Entry 7NAU (electron microscopy, 3.78 A resolution); this record covers chains A and T of the 21 polymer chains in the assembly.

# Chain A
Molecule: 16S rRNA
Organism: Escherichia coli (strain K12)
Sequence (1542 nucleotides; row label = number of the first residue in the row):
     1 AAAUUGAAGAGUUUGAUCAUGGCUCAGAUUGAACGCUGGCGGCAGGCCUA
    51 ACACAUGCAAGUCGAACGGUAACAGGAAGAAGCUUGCUUCUUUGCUGACG
   101 AGUGGCGGACGGGUGAGUAAUGUCUGGGAAACUGCCUGAUGGAGGGGGAU
   151 AACUACUGGAAACGGUAGCUAAUACCGCAUAACGUCGCAAGACCAAAGAG
   201 GGGGACCUUCGGGCCUCUUGCCAUCGGAUGUGCCCAGAUGGGAUUAGCUA
   251 GUAGGUGGGGUAACGGCUCACCUAGGCGACGAUCCCUAGCUGGUCUGAGA
   301 GGAUGACCAGCCACACUGGAACUGAGACACGGUCCAGACUCCUACGGGAG
   351 GCAGCAGUGGGGAAUAUUGCACAAUGGGCGCAAGCCUGAUGCAGCCAUGC
   401 CGCGUGUAUGAAGAAGGCCUUCGGGUUGUAAAGUACUUUCAGCGGGGAGG
   451 AAGGGAGUAAAGUUAAUACCUUUGCUCAUUGACGUUACCCGCAGAAGAAG
   501 CACCGGCUAACUCCGUGCCAGCAGCCXCGGUAAUACGGAGGGUGCAAGCG
   551 UUAAUCGGAAUUACUGGGCGUAAAGCGCACGCAGGCGGUUUGUUAAGUCA
   601 GAUGUGAAAUCCCCGGGCUCAACCUGGGAACUGCAUCUGAUACUGGCAAG
   651 CUUGAGUCUCGUAGAGGGGGGUAGAAUUCCAGGUGUAGCGGUGAAAUGCG
   701 UAGAGAUCUGGAGGAAUACCGGUGGCGAAGGCGGCCCCCUGGACGAAGAC
   751 UGACGCUCAGGUGCGAAAGCGUGGGGAGCAAACAGGAUUAGAUACCCUGG
   801 UAGUCCACGCCGUAAACGAUGUCGACUUGGAGGUUGUGCCCUUGAGGCGU
   851 GGCUUCCGGAGCUAACGCGUUAAGUCGACCGCCUGGGGAGUACGGCCGCA
   901 AGGUUAAAACUCAAAUGAAUUGACGGGGGCCCGCACAAGCGGUGGAGCAU
   951 GUGGUUUAAUUCGAUGXAACGCGAAGAACCUUACCUGGUCUUGACAUCCA
  1001 CGGAAGUUUUCAGAGAUGAGAAUGUGCCUUCGGGAACCGUGAGACAGGUG
  1051 CUGCAUGGCUGUCGUCAGCUCGUGUUGUGAAAUGUUGGGUUAAGUCCCGC
  1101 AACGAGCGCAACCCUUAUCCUUUGUUGCCAGCGGUCCGGCCGGGAACUCA
  1151 AAGGAGACUGCCAGUGAUAAACUGGAGGAAGGUGGGGAUGACGUCAAGUC
  1201 AUCAUGGCCCUUACGACCAGGGCUACACACGUGCUACAAUGGCGCAUACA
  1251 AAGAGAAGCGACCUCGCGAGAGCAAGCGGACCUCAUAAAGUGCGUCGUAG
  1301 UCCGGAUUGGAGUCUGCAACUCGACUCCAUGAAGUCGGAAUCGCUAGUAA
  1351 UCGUGGAUCAGAAUGCCACGGUGAAUACGUUCCCGGGCCUUGUACACACC
  1401 GCCCGUXACACCAUGGGAGUGGGUUGCAAAAGAAGUAGGUAGCUUAACCU
  1451 UCGGGAGGGCGCUUACCACUUUGUGAUUCAUGACUGGGGUGAAGUCGUAA
  1501 CAAGGUAACCGUAGGGGAACCUGCGGUUGGAUCACCUCCUUA
Not modelled in the structure: 1401-1408, 1492-1501, 1541-1542
Modified residues: PSU (pseudouridine-5'-monophosphate) at position 516, G7M (N7-methyl-guanosine-5'-monophosphate) at position 527, 2MG (2N-methylguanosine-5'-monophosphate) at position 966, 5MC (5-methylcytidine-5'-monophosphate) at position 967, 2MG (2N-methylguanosine-5'-monophosphate) at position 1207, 4OC (4n,o2'-methylcytidine-5'-monophosphate) at position 1402, 5MC (5-methylcytidine-5'-monophosphate) at position 1407, UR3 (3-methyluridine-5'-monophoshate) at position 1498, 2MG (2N-methylguanosine-5'-monophosphate) at position 1516, MA6 (6N-dimethyladenosine-5'-monophoshate) at position 1518, MA6 (6N-dimethyladenosine-5'-monophoshate) at position 1519
Metal / ion sites: Mg2+ site 1 near G21 (its only coordinating residue here); Mg2+ site 2 near G41 (its only coordinating residue here); Mg2+ site 3: C48, G115; Mg2+ site 4 near A53 (its only coordinating residue here); Mg2+ site 5 near U56 (its only coordinating residue here); Mg2+ site 6: A59, U387; Mg2+ site 7: A109, G331; Mg2+ site 8 near G111 (its only coordinating residue here); Mg2+ site 9 near G113 (its only coordinating residue here); Mg2+ site 10: A116, G117, G289; Mg2+ site 11: G145, A197; Mg2+ site 12: A174, C175; 27 more Mg2+ sites not listed
What the authors report for this chain:
  - conformationally variable residues (order/disorder transition): A1492 to A1493

# Chain T
Protein: 30S ribosomal protein S20
Organism: Escherichia coli (strain K12)
UniProtKB: P0A7U7 (RS20_ECOLI); residue numbers follow UniProt; this construct covers 1-87
Chain sequence (87 residues; row label = number of the first residue in the row):
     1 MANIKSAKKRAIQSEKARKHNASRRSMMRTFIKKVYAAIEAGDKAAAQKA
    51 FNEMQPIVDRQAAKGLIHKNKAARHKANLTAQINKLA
Not modelled in the structure: 1

# Chain A / chain T interface
Residue-residue contacts (80):
  A60(A) with Ile4(T), phosphate contact
  G61(A) with Ile4(T), phosphate contact; Ser6(T), base contact
  A101(A) with Lys5(T), salt bridge to the phosphate
  G102(A) with Lys5(T), salt bridge to the phosphate
  U103(A) with Lys9(T), salt bridge to the phosphate
  G104(A) with Gln13(T), hydrogen bond to the phosphate; Lys16(T), phosphate contact
  G105(A) with Gln13(T), phosphate contact
  C106(A) with Arg10(T), base contact
  G107(A) with Ser6(T), base contact; Arg10(T), hydrogen bond to the base
  G108(A) with Arg10(T), base contact
  A131(A) with Asn70(T), phosphate contact
  C132(A) with His68(T), hydrogen bond to the phosphate; Asn70(T), phosphate contact
  C175(A) with His20(T), hydrogen bond to the phosphate
  C176(A) with His20(T), salt bridge to the phosphate; Lys64(T), salt bridge to the phosphate
  G177(A) with Arg60(T), salt bridge to the phosphate
  C178(A) with Arg60(T), salt bridge to the phosphate
  G184(A) with Lys69(T), sugar contact
  U185(A) with Ala73(T), sugar contact; Lys76(T), hydrogen bond to the sugar
  C186(A) with Ala73(T), phosphate contact; Lys76(T), hydrogen bond to the sugar; Ala77(T), phosphate contact; Thr80(T), sugar contact
  G187(A) with Ala77(T), phosphate contact; Thr80(T), sugar contact
  A192(A) with Gln55(T), hydrogen bond to the base
  C193(A) with Gln55(T), hydrogen bond to the sugar; Pro56(T), phosphate contact; Asp59(T), hydrogen bond to the sugar
  C194(A) with Pro56(T), sugar contact; Asp59(T), sugar contact; Arg60(T), phosphate contact; Ala63(T), sugar contact
  A195(A) with Arg60(T), salt bridge to the phosphate
  U224(A) with Lys69(T), salt bridge to the phosphate
  G258(A) with Gln82(T), hydrogen bond to the phosphate
  G259(A) with Tyr36(T), hydrogen bond to the phosphate; Asn78(T), hydrogen bond to the phosphate; Gln82(T), hydrogen bond to the phosphate
  G260(A) with His75(T), phosphate contact
  U261(A) with Lys71(T), salt bridge to the phosphate; Arg74(T), salt bridge to the phosphate
  A262(A) with His68(T), sugar contact; Asn70(T), hydrogen bond to the sugar; Arg74(T), salt bridge to the phosphate
  A263(A) with Asn70(T), phosphate contact; Arg74(T), salt bridge to the phosphate
  C322(A) with Arg18(T), sugar contact
  U323(A) with Ala17(T), phosphate contact; Arg18(T), sugar contact; Asn21(T), hydrogen bond to the phosphate; Arg25(T), salt bridge to the phosphate
  G324(A) with Asn21(T), phosphate contact
  G331(A) with Asn3(T), hydrogen bond to the sugar
  G332(A) with Ala2(T), hydrogen bond to the phosphate; Asn3(T), hydrogen bond to the phosphate; Ile4(T), hydrogen bond to the phosphate; Ala7(T), phosphate contact
  U333(A) with Ala2(T), hydrogen bond to the phosphate
  G351(A) with Asn3(T), phosphate contact
  U1436(A) with Arg18(T), salt bridge to the phosphate
  A1437(A) with Arg29(T), salt bridge to the phosphate
  G1438(A) with Arg29(T), salt bridge to the phosphate
  G1439(A) with Lys33(T), phosphate contact
  G1457(A) with Met27(T), phosphate contact; Thr30(T), phosphate contact; Phe31(T), sugar contact; Lys34(T), salt bridge to the phosphate
  G1458(A) with Ser23(T), phosphate contact; Ser26(T), phosphate contact; Met27(T), hydrogen bond to the phosphate; Thr30(T), hydrogen bond to the phosphate
  G1459(A) with Ala22(T), phosphate contact; Ser23(T), phosphate contact; Ser26(T), hydrogen bond to the phosphate
Also at the interface, not in a pair above, chain A (49 interface residues in all): U133, G350, A1447, A1456
Also at the interface, not in a pair above, chain T (47 interface residues in all): Ala11, Ser14, Arg24, Asn52

# In short
49 residues of chain A and 47 residues of chain T are in contact, with 23 hydrogen bonds and 18 salt bridges.
Polar contacts include G107(A)-Arg10(T), A192(A)-Gln55(T) and U185(A)-Lys76(T). C48(A) and G115(A) coordinate
Mg2+ site 3. A59(A) and U387(A) coordinate Mg2+ site 6. The paper reports conformational variability at
A1492(A).
Here chain A is 16S rRNA and chain T is 30S ribosomal protein S20, both from Escherichia coli (strain K12).
Entry 7NAU (Bacterial 30S ribosomal subunit assembly complex state C (Consensus Refinement)) was determined by
electron microscopy (same publication as 7AF3, 7AF5, 7AF8, 7AFA, 7AFD, 7AFH and 17 further entries).
